4JKR - chains C and D of the 6 polymer chains in the assembly; structure by X-ray diffraction, 4.20 A resolution (low resolution: residue-level contacts below are approximate; hydrogen-bond / salt-bridge calls are withheld).

# Chain C
Molecule: DNA-directed RNA polymerase subunit beta
Source organism: Escherichia coli
Notes: EC 2.7.7.6
UniProt: C9QV90 (C9QV90_ECOD1); numbering as in UniProt (aligned over 1-1342)
Sequence (1342 residues; each row starts with the number of its first residue):
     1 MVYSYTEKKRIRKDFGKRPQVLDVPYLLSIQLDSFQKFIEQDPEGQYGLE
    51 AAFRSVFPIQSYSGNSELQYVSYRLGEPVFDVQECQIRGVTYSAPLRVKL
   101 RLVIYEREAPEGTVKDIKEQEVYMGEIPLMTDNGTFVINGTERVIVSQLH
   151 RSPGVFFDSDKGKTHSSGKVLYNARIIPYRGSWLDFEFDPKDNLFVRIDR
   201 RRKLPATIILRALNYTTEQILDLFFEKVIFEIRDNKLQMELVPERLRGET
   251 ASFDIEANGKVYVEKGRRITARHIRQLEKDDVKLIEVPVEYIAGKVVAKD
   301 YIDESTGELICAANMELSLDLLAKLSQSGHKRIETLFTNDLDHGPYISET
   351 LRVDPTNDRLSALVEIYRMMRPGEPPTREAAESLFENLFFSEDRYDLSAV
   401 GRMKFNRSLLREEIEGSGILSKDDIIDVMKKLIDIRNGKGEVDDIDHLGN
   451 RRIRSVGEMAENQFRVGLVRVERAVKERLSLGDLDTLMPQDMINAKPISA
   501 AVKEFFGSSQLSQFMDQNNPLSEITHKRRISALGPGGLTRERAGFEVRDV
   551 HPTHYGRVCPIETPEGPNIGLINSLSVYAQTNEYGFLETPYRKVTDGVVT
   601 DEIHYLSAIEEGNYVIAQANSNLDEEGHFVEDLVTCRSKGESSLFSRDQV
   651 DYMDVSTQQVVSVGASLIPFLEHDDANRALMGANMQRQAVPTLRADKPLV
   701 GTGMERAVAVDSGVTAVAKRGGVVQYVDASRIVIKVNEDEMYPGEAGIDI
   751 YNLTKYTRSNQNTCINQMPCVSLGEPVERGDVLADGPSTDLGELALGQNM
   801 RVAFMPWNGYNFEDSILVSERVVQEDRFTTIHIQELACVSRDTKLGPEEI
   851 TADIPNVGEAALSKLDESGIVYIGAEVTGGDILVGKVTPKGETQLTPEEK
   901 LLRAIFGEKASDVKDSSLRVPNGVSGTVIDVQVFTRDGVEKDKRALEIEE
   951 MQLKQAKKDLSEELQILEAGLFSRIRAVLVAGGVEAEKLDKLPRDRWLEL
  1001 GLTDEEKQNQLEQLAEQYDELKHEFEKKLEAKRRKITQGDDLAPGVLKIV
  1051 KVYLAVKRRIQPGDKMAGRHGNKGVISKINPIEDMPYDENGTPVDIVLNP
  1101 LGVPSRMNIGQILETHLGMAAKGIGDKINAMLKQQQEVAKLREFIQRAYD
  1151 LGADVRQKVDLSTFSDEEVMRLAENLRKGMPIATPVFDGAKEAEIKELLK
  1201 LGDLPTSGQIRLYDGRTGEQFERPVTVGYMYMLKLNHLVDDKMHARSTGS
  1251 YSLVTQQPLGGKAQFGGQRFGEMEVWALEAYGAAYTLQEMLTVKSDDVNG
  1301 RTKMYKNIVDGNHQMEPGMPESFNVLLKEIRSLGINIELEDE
Unresolved in the structure: 1-2
Ion coordination: Sr2+ near Val-24 (its only coordinating residue here)

# Chain D
Molecule: DNA-directed RNA polymerase subunit beta'
Source organism: Escherichia coli
Notes: EC 2.7.7.6
UniProt: C5A0S8 (C5A0S8_ECOBW); residue numbers follow UniProt; this construct covers 1-1407
Sequence (1416 residues; row label = number of the first residue in the row):
     1 MKDLLKFLKAQTKTEEFDAIKIALASPDMIRSWSFGEVKKPETINYRTFK
    51 PERDGLFCARIFGPVKDYECLCGKYKRLKHRGVICEKCGVEVTQTKVRRE
   101 RMGHIELASPTAHIWFLKSLPSRIGLLLDMPLRDIERVLYFESYVVIEGG
   151 MTNLERQQILTEEQYLDALEEFGDEFDAKMGAEAIQALLKSMDLEQECEQ
   201 LREELNETNSETKRKKLTKRIKLLEAFVQSGNKPEWMILTVLPVLPPDLR
   251 PLVPLDGGRFATSDLNDLYRRVINRNNRLKRLLDLAAPDIIVRNEKRMLQ
   301 EAVDALLDNGRRGRAITGSNKRPLKSLADMIKGKQGRFRQNLLGKRVDYS
   351 GRSVITVGPYLRLHQCGLPKKMALELFKPFIYGKLELRGLATTIKAAKKM
   401 VEREEAVVWDILDEVIREHPVLLNRAPTLHRLGIQAFEPVLIEGKAIQLH
   451 PLVCAAYNADFDGDQMAVHVPLTLEAQLEARALMMSTNNILSPANGEPII
   501 VPSQDVVLGLYYMTRDCVNAKGEGMVLTGPKEAERLYRSGLASLHARVKV
   551 RITEYEKDANGELVAKTSLKDTTVGRAILWMIVPKGLPYSIVNQALGKKA
   601 ISKMLNTCYRILGLKPTVIFADQIMYTGFAYAARSGASVGIDDMVIPEKK
   651 HEIISEAEAEVAEIQEQFQSGLVTAGERYNKVIDIWAAANDRVSKAMMDN
   701 LQTETVINRDGQEEKQVSFNSIYMMADSGARGSAAQIRQLAGMRGLMAKP
   751 DGSIIETPITANFREGLNVLQYFISTHGARKGLADTALKTANSGYLTRRL
   801 VDVAQDLVVTEDDCGTHEGIMMTPVIEGGDVKEPLRDRVLGRVTAEDVLK
   851 PGTADILVPRNTLLHEQWCDLLEENSVDAVKVRSVVSCDTDFGVCAHCYG
   901 RDLARGHIINKGEAIGVIAAQSIGEPGTQLTMRTFHIGGAASRAAAESSI
   951 QVKNKGSIKLSNVKSVVNSSGKLVITSRNTELKLIDEFGRTKESYKVPYG
  1001 AVLAKGDGEQVAGGETVANWDPHTMPVITEVSGFVRFTDMIDGQTITRQT
  1051 DELTGLSSLVVLDSAERTAGGKDLRPALKIVDAQGNDVLIPGTDMPAQYF
  1101 LPGKAIVQLEDGVQISSGDTLARIPQESGGTKDITGGLPRVADLFEARRP
  1151 KEPAILAEISGIVSFGKETKGKRRLVITPVDGSDPYEEMIPKWRQLNVFE
  1201 GERVERGDVISDGPEAPHDILRLRGVHAVTRYIVNEVQDVYRLQGVKIND
  1251 KHIEVIVRQMLRKATIVNAGSSDFLEGEQVEYSRVKIANRELEANGKVGA
  1301 TYSRDLLGITKASLATESFISAASFQETTRVLTEAAVAGKRDELRGLKEN
  1351 VIVGRLIPAGTGYAYHQDRMRRRAAGEAPAAPQVTAEDASASLAELLNAG
  1401 LGGSDNELEVHHHHHH
Unresolved in the structure: 1-9, 931-946, 1127-1135, 1377-1416
Sequence notes: expression tag (1408-1416)
Ion coordination: Zn2+ site 1: Cys-70, Cys-72, Cys-88; Zn2+ site 2: Cys-814, Cys-898
Residues lining bound ligands: guanosine-5',3'-tetraphosphate (G4P): Arg-362, His-364, Arg-417, Lys-615, Val-618, Ile-619, Asp-622
From the paper describing this entry:
  - binding site for guanosine-5',3'-tetraphosphate: Arg-362, Arg-417, Lys-615, Ile-619, Asp-622

# Interface between chain C and chain D
Residue-residue contacts (351; chain C residue first):
  Ser-167(C) with Glu-1066(D)
  Glu-541(C) with Leu-788(D)
  Phe-545(C) with Leu-788(D)
  Arg-548(C) with Arg-780(D)
  Asp-549(C) with Pro-750(D); His-777(D); Arg-780(D)
  Val-550(C) with Pro-750(D); Phe-773(D); Arg-780(D)
  Tyr-555(C) with Phe-773(D)
  Pro-560(C) with Phe-773(D); Thr-776(D); Arg-780(D)
  Ile-561(C) with Thr-776(D)
  Thr-563(C) with Arg-780(D)
  Glu-565(C) with Leu-783(D)
  Ile-569(C) with Leu-783(D); Ala-784(D)
  Asn-573(C) with Arg-780(D)
  Gln-618(C) with Val-769(D); Leu-770(D)
  Asn-620(C) with Asn-768(D); Val-769(D)
  Thr-657(C) with Val-769(D)
  Val-660(C) with Val-769(D)
  Leu-671(C) with Tyr-772(D)
  Glu-672(C) with Phe-763(D); Gly-766(D); Leu-767(D)
  His-673(C) with Phe-763(D); Arg-764(D); Glu-765(D); Gly-766(D)
  Asp-674(C) with Phe-763(D); Tyr-772(D)
  Asp-675(C) with Arg-744(D); Phe-763(D); Tyr-772(D)
  Ala-676(C) with Tyr-772(D); Ala-779(D)
  Asn-677(C) with Ala-779(D); Leu-783(D)
  Ala-679(C) with Tyr-772(D)
  Leu-680(C) with Leu-783(D)
  Phe-804(C) with Ala-637(D); Ser-638(D)
  Met-805(C) with Ala-637(D)
  Pro-806(C) with Asp-505(D); Ala-632(D); Ala-633(D); Ala-637(D)
  Trp-807(C) with Phe-629(D)
  Asn-808(C) with Pro-359(D); Phe-629(D); Ala-633(D)
  Gly-809(C) with Val-357(D); Pro-359(D); Phe-629(D)
  Tyr-810(C) with Val-357(D)
  Asn-811(C) with Asp-505(D)
  Phe-812(C) with Val-357(D); Pro-451(D); Phe-461(D); Ser-503(D); Gln-504(D); Asp-505(D); Phe-629(D)
  Glu-813(C) with Ala-459(D); Asp-460(D); Phe-461(D); Gln-504(D)
  Asp-814(C) with Phe-461(D); Asp-462(D)
  Ser-815(C) with Val-357(D); Phe-461(D)
  Arg-841(C) with Asp-256(D); Gly-257(D)
  Lys-844(C) with Phe-49(D)
  Glu-892(C) with Lys-66(D); Glu-69(D)
  Gln-894(C) with Glu-69(D); Lys-76(D); Arg-77(D)
  Val-924(C) with Lys-371(D)
  Pro-1044(C) with Gly-257(D)
  Gln-1061(C) with Lys-445(D)
  Pro-1062(C) with Ala-446(D)
  Gly-1063(C) with Ala-446(D)
  Lys-1065(C) with Asp-462(D)
  Lys-1073(C) with Asp-462(D)
  Gly-1074(C) with Phe-461(D); Asp-462(D)
  Val-1075(C) with Val-354(D); Ile-355(D); Phe-461(D); Asp-462(D); Gly-463(D)
  Ile-1076(C) with Thr-356(D)
  Ser-1077(C) with Thr-356(D); Val-357(D)
  Asn-1099(C) with Gln-504(D); Asp-505(D)
  Pro-1100(C) with Ala-637(D); Val-639(D); Met-725(D)
  Leu-1101(C) with Gln-504(D); Asp-505(D); Met-725(D); Arg-731(D)
  Val-1103(C) with Val-639(D)
  Pro-1104(C) with Met-725(D); Gln-736(D); Leu-740(D)
  Ser-1105(C) with Arg-731(D); Gly-732(D); Gln-736(D)
  Arg-1106(C) with Arg-731(D)
  Met-1107(C) with Gln-739(D); Leu-740(D)
  Ile-1109(C) with Ile-641(D); Met-644(D); Leu-740(D); Phe-763(D)
  Ile-1112(C) with Val-639(D)
  Leu-1113(C) with Ile-641(D)
  His-1116(C) with Gly-640(D); Ile-641(D)
  Phe-1187(C) with Leu-767(D); Tyr-772(D)
  Glu-1192(C) with Ile-641(D); Arg-764(D)
  Lys-1196(C) with Asp-642(D)
  Ser-1207(C) with Asp-642(D)
  Gln-1209(C) with Ser-638(D); Asp-643(D)
  Thr-1217(C) with Arg-634(D)
  Glu-1219(C) with Arg-538(D); Arg-634(D)
  Phe-1221(C) with Ala-633(D)
  Glu-1222(C) with Tyr-512(D); Tyr-537(D); Arg-634(D); Ser-635(D)
  Arg-1223(C) with Ser-635(D); Gly-636(D); Ala-637(D); Phe-719(D); Ser-721(D); Met-724(D)
  Pro-1224(C) with Ser-638(D)
  Val-1225(C) with Gly-636(D); Ser-638(D)
  Thr-1226(C) with Ser-638(D); Val-639(D)
  Val-1239(C) with Lys-445(D); Ala-446(D)
  Asp-1240(C) with Lys-445(D)
  Lys-1242(C) with Arg-352(D); Val-354(D); Gln-465(D)
  Met-1243(C) with Arg-352(D); Met-372(D); Lys-445(D)
  His-1244(C) with Gly-351(D); Arg-352(D); Met-372(D)
  Ala-1245(C) with Ser-350(D); Met-372(D); Glu-375(D)
  Arg-1246(C) with Asp-348(D); Tyr-349(D); Ser-350(D); Leu-376(D)
  Ser-1247(C) with Asp-348(D); Tyr-349(D); Glu-375(D); Leu-376(D); Lys-378(D)
  Tyr-1251(C) with Asp-348(D)
  Leu-1253(C) with Arg-99(D); Pro-251(D); Val-253(D)
  Val-1254(C) with Arg-99(D); Arg-337(D)
  Gln-1256(C) with Arg-99(D)
  Gln-1257(C) with Gly-344(D); Arg-346(D)
  Pro-1258(C) with Arg-346(D); Val-347(D); Asp-348(D)
  Leu-1259(C) with Arg-346(D)
  Gly-1267(C) with Arg-346(D); Val-347(D); Ser-350(D)
  Gln-1268(C) with Val-347(D); Ser-350(D); Arg-352(D); Ala-467(D)
  Arg-1269(C) with Leu-343(D); Gly-344(D); Lys-345(D); Arg-346(D)
  Phe-1270(C) with Leu-342(D); Leu-343(D); Lys-345(D); Val-347(D); His-469(D)
  Gly-1271(C) with Leu-342(D); Leu-343(D)
  Glu-1272(C) with Leu-342(D); Leu-343(D); Arg-798(D)
  Met-1273(C) with Thr-428(D)
  Glu-1274(C) with Asn-424(D); Thr-428(D); Ile-434(D)
  Trp-1276(C) with Val-801(D); Gln-805(D); Val-917(D); Gln-921(D); Lys-1348(D)
  Ala-1277(C) with Arg-431(D); Ile-434(D); Gln-921(D)
  Leu-1278(C) with Ile-434(D)
  Glu-1279(C) with Ala-914(D); Val-917(D); Val-1351(D)
  Ala-1280(C) with Arg-431(D); Glu-913(D); Ile-918(D); Gln-921(D)
  Tyr-1281(C) with Arg-431(D); Leu-432(D); Ile-434(D); Leu-483(D); Met-484(D); Asn-489(D)
  Gly-1282(C) with Leu-483(D); Gly-1360(D); Thr-1361(D)
  Ala-1283(C) with Glu-479(D); Ile-1357(D)
  Ala-1284(C) with Glu-479(D); Ile-1357(D); Thr-1361(D); Gly-1362(D)
  Tyr-1285(C) with Glu-475(D); Glu-479(D); Leu-1356(D); Thr-1361(D)
  Thr-1286(C) with Ala-476(D); Glu-479(D); Met-484(D)
  Leu-1287(C) with Val-1351(D); Ile-1357(D)
  Gln-1288(C) with Gly-1354(D); Arg-1355(D); Leu-1356(D)
  Glu-1289(C) with Pro-471(D); Leu-472(D); Thr-473(D); Ala-476(D)
  Met-1290(C) with Val-347(D); His-469(D)
  Leu-1291(C) with Asn-341(D); Lys-345(D); Val-1351(D)
  Lys-1294(C) with Arg-346(D); Val-347(D); Asp-348(D); Tyr-349(D); Val-470(D); Leu-472(D)
  Ser-1295(C) with Lys-345(D); Arg-346(D)
  Asp-1296(C) with Lys-345(D)
  Val-1298(C) with Lys-96(D)
  Met-1304(C) with Tyr-349(D); Leu-472(D)
  Tyr-1305(C) with Tyr-349(D); Pro-379(D)
  Ile-1308(C) with Tyr-349(D); Pro-379(D); Phe-380(D); Leu-472(D)
  Val-1309(C) with Gly-383(D); Ile-394(D)
  Asn-1312(C) with Leu-474(D)
  His-1313(C) with Phe-380(D); Leu-472(D); Thr-473(D); Leu-474(D); Gln-477(D)
  Gln-1314(C) with Thr-473(D)
  Met-1315(C) with Thr-473(D)
  Met-1319(C) with Phe-17(D)
  Pro-1320(C) with Val-1353(D); Gly-1354(D)
  Glu-1321(C) with Arg-99(D)
  Ser-1322(C) with Asn-341(D); Lys-345(D)
  Phe-1323(C) with Ile-1352(D); Val-1353(D)
  Val-1325(C) with Leu-249(D)
  Leu-1326(C) with Ile-331(D); Arg-337(D); Phe-338(D)
  Lys-1328(C) with Glu-100(D); Leu-245(D)
  Glu-1329(C) with Met-330(D); Ile-331(D); Arg-337(D)
  Arg-1331(C) with Trp-33(D); Met-102(D); Pro-243(D)
  Ser-1332(C) with Pro-243(D); Leu-245(D); Leu-327(D)
  Leu-1333(C) with His-113(D); Trp-115(D); Leu-307(D); Leu-327(D)
  Gly-1334(C) with Ala-25(D)
  Ile-1335(C) with Ile-22(D); Ala-23(D)
  Asn-1336(C) with Lys-21(D); Ile-22(D); Ala-23(D); Ala-25(D); Met-29(D); Trp-33(D)
  Ile-1337(C) with Ile-20(D); Lys-21(D); Ile-22(D)
  Glu-1338(C) with Ile-20(D); Lys-21(D)
  Leu-1339(C) with Phe-17(D); Ala-19(D); Ile-20(D)
  Glu-1340(C) with Phe-17(D); Asp-18(D); Ala-19(D); Lys-21(D); Arg-1341(D)
  Asp-1341(C) with Thr-14(D); Glu-16(D)
  Glu-1342(C) with Glu-16(D); Phe-17(D); Asp-18(D)
Interface residues without a listed pair, chain C (173 interface residues in all): Asp-340, His-551, Pro-552, His-554, Cys-559, Gly-566, Gly-570, Arg-637, Glu-641, Ser-642, Asn-922, Gly-923, Gly-1045, Lys-1078, Thr-1248, Thr-1255, Gly-1260, Gly-1266, Val-1275, Thr-1292, Val-1293, Gly-1318, Ile-1330
Interface residues without a listed pair, chain D (195 interface residues in all): Leu-24, Ile-30, Phe-116, Val-244, Pro-246, Tyr-269, Ala-328, Ser-353, Tyr-360, Tyr-382, Leu-422, Arg-425, Pro-427, Gln-435, Gly-444, Gln-448, Cys-454, Val-506, Leu-508, Ser-543, Leu-544, Ala-630, Ala-730, Ile-737, Lys-749, Ser-775, Lys-781, Ala-787, Asp-802, Ala-1069, Gly-1070, Leu-1332, Ala-1336, Leu-1347, Ala-1359, Arg-1369

# Summary
173 residues of chain C face 195 of chain D across their interface. Chain D binds
guanosine-5',3'-tetraphosphate. Cys-70(D), Cys-72(D) and Cys-88(D) coordinate Zn2+ site 1. Cys-814(D) and
Cys-898(D) form the Zn2+ site 2. The paper reports a binding site for guanosine-5',3'-tetraphosphate at
Arg-362(D), Arg-417(D) and Lys-615(D) among others.
Here chain C is DNA-directed RNA polymerase subunit beta and chain D is DNA-directed RNA polymerase subunit
beta', both from Escherichia coli. Entry 4JKR (Crystal Structure of E. coli RNA Polymerase in complex with
ppGpp) was determined by X-ray diffraction.
